2QQD - chains C and D of the 5 polymer chains in the assembly; structure by X-ray diffraction, 2.00 A resolution.

Chain C:
Name: Pyruvoyl-dependent arginine decarboxylase (EC 4.1.1.19) (PvlArgDC)
Organism: Methanocaldococcus jannaschii
Notes: EC 4.1.1.19
UniProt: Q57764 (PDAD_METJA); numbering as in UniProt (aligned over 1-165)
Chain sequence (166 residues; each row starts with the number of its first residue; numbering starts at 0):
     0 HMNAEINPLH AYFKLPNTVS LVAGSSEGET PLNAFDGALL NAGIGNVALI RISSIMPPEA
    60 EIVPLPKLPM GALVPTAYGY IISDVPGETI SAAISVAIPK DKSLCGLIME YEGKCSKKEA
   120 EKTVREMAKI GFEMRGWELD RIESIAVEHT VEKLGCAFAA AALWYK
Disordered / not traced: 0-6
Differences from the reference sequence: expression tag (0); engineered mutation A47 (Asn in Q57764)
Ligand contacts: agmatine (AG2): L31, F34, D35, L38, G44, V46, A47
Curated features (UniProtKB/Swiss-Prot):
  - site: S52, S53 (Cleavage (non-hydrolytic))
  - modified residue: S53 (Pyruvic acid (Ser))
Reported in the primary citation:
  - conformationally variable residues: I51 to I54
  - catalytic residues: S53, E109 (citing earlier work)

Chain D:
Name: Pyruvoyl-dependent arginine decarboxylase (EC 4.1.1.19) (PvlArgDC)
Organism: Methanocaldococcus jannaschii
Notes: EC 4.1.1.19; fragment: Beta subunit
UniProt: Q57764 (PDAD_METJA); residues 1-52 here = UniProt positions 1-52
Chain sequence (53 residues; each row starts with the number of its first residue; numbering starts at 0):
     0 HMNAEINPLH AYFKLPNTVS LVAGSSEGET PLNAFDGALL NAGIGNVALI RIS
Disordered / not traced: 0-2
Differences from the reference sequence: expression tag (0); engineered mutation A47 (Asn in Q57764)
Curated features (UniProtKB/Swiss-Prot):
  - site: S52 (Cleavage (non-hydrolytic))
Reported in the primary citation:
  - mutagenesis - N47A (500-fold): decreased catalytic activity

How chain C and chain D interact:
Residue-residue contacts (44):
  Y11(C) with H9(D), hydrogen bond (backbone-side chain)
  F12(C) with E4(D); I5(D); N6(D), hydrogen bond (backbone-backbone); H9(D); A10(D); F12(D), hydrophobic
  K13(C) with E4(D); N6(D)
  L14(C) with E4(D), hydrogen bond (backbone-side chain); I5(D)
  I49(C) with L8(D), hydrophobic; I49(D), hydrophobic
  I51(C) with L48(D)
  S52(C) with F34(D); L38(D); L48(D), hydrogen bond (backbone-backbone)
  I54(C) with G44(D); N45(D); V46(D); A47(D)
  L72(C) with L8(D)
  P74(C) with L8(D), hydrophobic
  C104(C) with N45(D)
  M108(C) with L31(D), hydrophobic; N32(D)
  E109(C) with L31(D)
  M126(C) with T29(D); L31(D), hydrophobic; N32(D)
  I129(C) with E28(D); N32(D)
  M133(C) with S25(D); E26(D); N32(D); G36(D)
  R134(C) with D35(D), salt bridge; L39(D); G44(D), hydrogen bond (side chain-backbone); N45(D)
  W136(C) with N45(D)
  W163(C) with H9(D)
  Y164(C) with N6(D), hydrogen bond; H9(D)
Also at the interface, not in a pair above, chain C (23 interface residues in all): P15, R50, G130

Summary:
Chain C and chain D form an interface of 23 and 24 residues respectively, with 6 hydrogen bonds and 1 salt
bridge. Among the polar pairs are R134(C)-D35(D), Y11(C)-H9(D) and L14(C)-E4(D). Ligands of chain C: agmatine.
From the paper: catalytic residues S53(C) and E109(C); N47A of chain D reduces catalytic activity.
Chain C is Pyruvoyl-dependent arginine decarboxylase (EC 4.1.1.19) (PvlArgDC) and chain D is
Pyruvoyl-dependent arginine decarboxylase (EC 4.1.1.19) (PvlArgDC), both from Methanocaldococcus jannaschii;
the structure, N47A mutant of Pyruvoyl-dependent Arginine Decarboxylase from Methanococcus jannashii, was
determined by X-ray diffraction together with 2QQC from the same study.
